PDB entry 6I84 | electron microscopy, 4.40 A resolution (low resolution: residue-level contacts below are approximate; hydrogen-bond / salt-bridge calls are withheld) | chains N and S of the 23 polymer chains in the assembly

# Chain N
Molecule: 160-nt DNA strand
Sequence (160 nucleotides; numbered -1 to 158; the number before each row is that of its first residue; numbers below 1 keep their minus sign (DT-1 is residue -1)):
    -1 TCCTGTTATTCCTATATCGATGTATATATCTGACACGTGCCTGGAGACTA
    49 GGGAGTAATCCCCTTGGCGGTTAAAACGCGGGGGACAGCGCGTACGTGCG
    99 TTTAAGCGGTGCTAGAGCTGTCTACGACCAATTGAGCGGCCTCGGCACCG
   149 GGATTCTGAT
Disordered / not traced: -1 to 0

# Chain S
Name: Histone H3.2
From: Xenopus laevis
Reference sequence: P84233 (H32_XENLA); residues 0-135 here correspond to UniProt positions 1-136 (UniProt number = residue number + 1)
Amino-acid sequence (136 residues; row label = number of the first residue in the row; numbering starts at 0):
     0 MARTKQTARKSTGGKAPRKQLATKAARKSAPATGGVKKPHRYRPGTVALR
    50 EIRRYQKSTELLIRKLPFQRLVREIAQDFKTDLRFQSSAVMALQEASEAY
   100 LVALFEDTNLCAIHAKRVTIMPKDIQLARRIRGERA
Disordered / not traced: 0-38
Differences from the reference sequence: conflict Ala102 (Gly103 in P84233)
UniProt features mapped onto this chain:
  - modified residue: Arg2 (Asymmetric dimethylarginine), Thr3 (Phosphothreonine), Lys4 (Allysine), Gln5 (5-glutamyl dopamine), Thr6 (Phosphothreonine), Arg8 (Citrulline), Lys9 (N6,N6,N6-trimethyllysine), Ser10 (ADP-ribosylserine), Thr11 (Phosphothreonine), Lys14 (N6-(2-hydroxyisobutyryl)lysine), Arg17 (Asymmetric dimethylarginine), Lys18 (N6-(2-hydroxyisobutyryl)lysine), Lys23 (N6-(2-hydroxyisobutyryl)lysine), Arg26 (Citrulline), Lys27 (N6,N6,N6-trimethyllysine), Ser28 (ADP-ribosylserine), Lys36 (N6,N6,N6-trimethyllysine), Lys37 (N6-methyllysine), Tyr41 (Phosphotyrosine), Lys56 (N6,N6,N6-trimethyllysine) and 8 more in UniProt
  - lipidation: Cys110 (S-palmitoyl cysteine)

# Interface between chain N and chain S
Pairs across the interface (22):
  DT62(N) - Arg83(S)
  DT62(N) - Phe84(S)
  DT62(N) - Gln85(S)
  DT63(N) - Arg72(S)
  DT63(N) - Arg83(S)
  DT63(N) - Phe84(S)
  DT63(N) - Gln85(S)
  DT63(N) - Ser86(S)
  DA73(N) - Arg63(S)
  DG78(N) - Arg40(S)
  DG79(N) - Arg40(S)
  DG81(N) - Arg42(S)
  DG82(N) - Val117(S)
  DA83(N) - Lys115(S)
  DA83(N) - Arg116(S)
  DA83(N) - Val117(S)
  DC84(N) - Arg116(S)
  DT155(N) - Thr45(S)
  DT155(N) - Leu48(S)
  DG156(N) - His39(S)
  DG156(N) - Arg42(S)
  DG156(N) - Thr45(S)
Also at the interface, not in a pair above, chain N (14 interface residues in all): DC61, DA72, DG80
Also at the interface, not in a pair above, chain S (18 interface residues in all): Pro43, Arg49, Thr118, Met120

# In short
14 residues of chain N and 18 residues of chain S are in contact.
Chain N is a 160-nt DNA strand and chain S is Histone H3.2 (Xenopus laevis); the structure, Structure of
transcribing RNA polymerase II-nucleosome complex, was determined by electron microscopy.
